5FJA - chains B and C of the 17 polymer chains in the assembly; structure by electron microscopy, 4.65 A resolution (low resolution: residue-level contacts below are approximate; hydrogen-bond / salt-bridge calls are withheld).

Chain B:
Molecule: DNA-directed RNA polymerase III subunit RPC2
Source organism: Saccharomyces cerevisiae
Notes: EC 2.7.7.6
UniProtKB: P22276 (RPC2_YEAST); residue numbers follow UniProt; this construct covers 1-1149
Amino-acid sequence (1149 residues; each row starts with the number of its first residue):
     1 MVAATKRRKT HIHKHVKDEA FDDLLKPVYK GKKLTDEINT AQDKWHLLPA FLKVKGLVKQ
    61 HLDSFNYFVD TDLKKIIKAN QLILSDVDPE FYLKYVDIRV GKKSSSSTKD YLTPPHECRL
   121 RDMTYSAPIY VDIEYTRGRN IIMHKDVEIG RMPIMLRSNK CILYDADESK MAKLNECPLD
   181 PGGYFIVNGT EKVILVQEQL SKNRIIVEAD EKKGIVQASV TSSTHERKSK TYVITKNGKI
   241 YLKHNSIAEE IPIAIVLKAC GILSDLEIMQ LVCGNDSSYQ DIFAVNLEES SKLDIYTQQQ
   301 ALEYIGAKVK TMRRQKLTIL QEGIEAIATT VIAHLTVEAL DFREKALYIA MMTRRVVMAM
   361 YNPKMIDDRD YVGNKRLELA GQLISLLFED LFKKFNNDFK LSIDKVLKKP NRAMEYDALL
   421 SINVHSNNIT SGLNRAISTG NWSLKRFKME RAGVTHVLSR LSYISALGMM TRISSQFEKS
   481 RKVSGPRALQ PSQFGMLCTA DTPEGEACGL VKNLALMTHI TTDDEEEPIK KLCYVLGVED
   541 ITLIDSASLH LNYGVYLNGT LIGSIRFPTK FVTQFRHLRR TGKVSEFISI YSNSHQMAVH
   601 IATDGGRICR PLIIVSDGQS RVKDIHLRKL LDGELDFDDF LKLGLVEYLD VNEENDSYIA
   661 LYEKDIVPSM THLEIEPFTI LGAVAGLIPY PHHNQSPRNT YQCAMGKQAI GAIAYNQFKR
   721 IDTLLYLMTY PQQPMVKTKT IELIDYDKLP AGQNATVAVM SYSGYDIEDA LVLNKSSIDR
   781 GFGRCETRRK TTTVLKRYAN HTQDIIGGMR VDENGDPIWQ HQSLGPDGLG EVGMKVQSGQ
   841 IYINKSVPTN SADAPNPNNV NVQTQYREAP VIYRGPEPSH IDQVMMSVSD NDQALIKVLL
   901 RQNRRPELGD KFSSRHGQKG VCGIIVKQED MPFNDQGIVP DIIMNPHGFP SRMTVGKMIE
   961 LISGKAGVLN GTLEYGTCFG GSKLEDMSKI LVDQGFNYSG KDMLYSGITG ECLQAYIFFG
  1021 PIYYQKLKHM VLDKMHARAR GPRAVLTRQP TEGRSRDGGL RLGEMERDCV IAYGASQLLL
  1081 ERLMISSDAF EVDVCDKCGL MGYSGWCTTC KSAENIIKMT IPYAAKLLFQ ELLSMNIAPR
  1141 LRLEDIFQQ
Disordered / not traced: 1-35
Bound ions: Zn2+: Cys1098, Cys1107, Cys1110
Curated features (UniProtKB/Swiss-Prot):
  - zinc finger: Cys1095 to Cys1110 (C4-type)
  - binding site (Zn(2+)): Cys1095, Cys1098, Cys1107, Cys1110

Chain C:
Molecule: DNA-directed RNA polymerases I and III subunit RPAC1
Source organism: Saccharomyces cerevisiae
UniProtKB: P07703 (RPAC1_YEAST); numbering as in UniProt (aligned over 1-335)
Amino-acid sequence (335 residues; numbered 1 to 335; the number before each row is that of its first residue):
     1 MSNIVGIEYN RVTNTTSTDF PGFSKDAENE WNVEKFKKDF EVNISSLDAR EANFDLINID
    61 TSIANAFRRI MISEVPSVAA EYVYFFNNTS VIQDEVLAHR IGLVPLKVDP DMLTWVDSNL
   121 PDDEKFTDEN TIVLSLNVKC TRNPDAPKGS TDPKELYNNA HVYARDLKFE PQGRQSTTFA
   181 DCPVVPADPD ILLAKLRPGQ EISLKAHCIL GIGGDHAKFS PVSTASYRLL PQINILQPIK
   241 GESARRFQKC FPPGVIGIDE GSDEAYVKDA RKDTVSREVL RYEEFADKVK LGRVRNHFIF
   301 NVESAGAMTP EEIFFKSVRI LKNKAEYLKN CPITQ
Curated features (UniProtKB/Swiss-Prot):
  - modified residue: Ser2 (N-acetylserine), Ser17 (Phosphoserine)

How chain B and chain C interact:
Contacting residue pairs (59):
  Tyr730(B) with Val96(C); Arg100(C)
  Lys775(B) with Asp215(C)
  Ser776(B) with Ala217(C)
  Asp779(B) with His99(C); His216(C); Ala217(C)
  Arg780(B) with His99(C)
  Glu786(B) with Gln93(C); Val96(C)
  Arg788(B) with Gln93(C)
  His880(B) with Glu95(C)
  Arg901(B) with Gln93(C); Asp94(C); Glu95(C)
  Asn903(B) with Glu95(C)
  Gln928(B) with Ile72(C)
  Glu929(B) with Arg68(C); Arg69(C); Ile72(C); Ser73(C)
  Asp930(B) with Arg69(C)
  Phe933(B) with Tyr227(C)
  Asn934(B) with Tyr227(C)
  Asp935(B) with Arg228(C); Thr274(C)
  Gly937(B) with Ser226(C)
  Val992(B) with Glu278(C)
  Gly995(B) with Thr274(C); Ser276(C)
  Phe996(B) with Ser276(C)
  Asn997(B) with Ser276(C); Arg277(C)
  Tyr998(B) with Arg281(C)
  Lys1001(B) with Arg277(C)
  Asp1002(B) with Arg277(C)
  Met1003(B) with Val275(C); Arg277(C); Arg293(C)
  Tyr1005(B) with Leu229(C); Arg293(C)
  Gly1007(B) with Arg69(C)
  Ile1008(B) with Asn65(C); Arg69(C)
  Thr1009(B) with Thr61(C); Asn65(C)
  Gly1010(B) with Thr61(C); Asn65(C); Tyr227(C)
  Glu1011(B) with Thr15(C)
  Cys1012(B) with Thr15(C); Leu229(C)
  Leu1013(B) with Val12(C)
  Gln1014(B) with Val12(C)
  Tyr1016(B) with Glu8(C); Tyr9(C); Arg11(C); Val12(C); Arg277(C)
Interface residues without a listed pair, chain B (40 interface residues in all): Thr729, Gly781, Arg784, Ser1006, Ala1015
Interface residues without a listed pair, chain C (37 interface residues in all): Ile7, Ile70, Leu103, Gly214, Lys218, Cys250

Summary:
Chain B and chain C form an interface of 40 and 37 residues respectively. Cys1098(B), Cys1107(B) and
Cys1110(B) coordinate Zn2+. UniProt lists 4 Zn2+-binding residues on chain B.
Here chain B is DNA-directed RNA polymerase III subunit RPC2 and chain C is DNA-directed RNA polymerases I and
III subunit RPAC1, both from Saccharomyces cerevisiae. Entry 5FJA (Cryo-EM structure of yeast RNA polymerase
III at 4.7 A) was determined by electron microscopy together with 5FJ8 and 5FJ9 from the same study.
